7U3A - chains A and B; structure by X-ray diffraction, 3.34 A resolution.

== Chain A (and B) ==
Molecule: Glycogen debranching enzyme GlgX
Source organism: Streptomyces venezuelae
Notes: chain B of this document is another copy of the same molecule, construct and numbering; everything in this record applies to it too
UniProtKB: A0A5P2ALW6 (A0A5P2ALW6_STRVZ); residue numbers follow UniProt; this construct covers 1-706
Chain sequence (709 residues; numbered -2 to 706; the number before each row is that of its first residue; numbers below 1 keep their minus sign (Gly-2 is residue -2)):
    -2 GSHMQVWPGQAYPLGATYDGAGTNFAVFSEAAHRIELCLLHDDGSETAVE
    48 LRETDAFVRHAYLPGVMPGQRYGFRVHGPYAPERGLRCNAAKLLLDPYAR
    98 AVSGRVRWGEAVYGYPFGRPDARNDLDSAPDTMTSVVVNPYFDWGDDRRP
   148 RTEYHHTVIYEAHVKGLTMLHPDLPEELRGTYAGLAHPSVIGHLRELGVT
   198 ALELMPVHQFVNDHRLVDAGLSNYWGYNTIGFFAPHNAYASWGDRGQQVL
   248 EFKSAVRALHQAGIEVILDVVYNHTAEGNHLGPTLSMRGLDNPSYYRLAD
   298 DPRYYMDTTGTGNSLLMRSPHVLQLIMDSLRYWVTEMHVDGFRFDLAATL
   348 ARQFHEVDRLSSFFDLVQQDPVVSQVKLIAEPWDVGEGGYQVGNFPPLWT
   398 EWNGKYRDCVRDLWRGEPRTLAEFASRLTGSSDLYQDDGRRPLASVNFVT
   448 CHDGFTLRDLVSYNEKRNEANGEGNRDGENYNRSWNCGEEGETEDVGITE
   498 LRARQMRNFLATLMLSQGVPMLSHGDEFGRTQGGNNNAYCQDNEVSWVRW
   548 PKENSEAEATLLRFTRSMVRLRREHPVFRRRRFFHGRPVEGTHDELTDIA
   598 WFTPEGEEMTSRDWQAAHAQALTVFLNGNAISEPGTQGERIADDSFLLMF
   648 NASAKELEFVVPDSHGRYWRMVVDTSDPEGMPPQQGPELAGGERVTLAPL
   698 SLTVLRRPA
Disordered / not traced: -2 to 0, 550-552, 587-592, 661-663, 706 (chain B: -2 to 0, 549-552, 587-592, 660-661, 706)
Sequence notes: expression tag (-2 to 0); conflict Val103 (Ile in A0A5P2ALW6), Arg192 (Lys in A0A5P2ALW6), Ala296 (Ser in A0A5P2ALW6), Asp297 (Asn in A0A5P2ALW6), Met303 (Thr in A0A5P2ALW6), Gln682 (Glu in A0A5P2ALW6)
Small-molecule neighbours:
  - c-di-GMP (C2E; 9,9'-[(2R,3R,3aS,5S,7aR,9R,10R,10aS,12S,14aR)-3,5,10,12-tetrahydroxy-5,12-dioxidooctahydro-2H,7H-difuro[3,2-d:3',2'-j][1,3,7,9,2,8]tetraoxadiphosphacyclododecine-2,9-diyl]bis(2-amino-1,9-dihydro-6H-purin-6-one)), molecule 1: His30, Arg31, Glu47, Arg49, Glu50, Thr51, Asp52, Ala53, Arg56
  - c-di-GMP (C2E), molecule 2: Gln433, Gly436, Arg437, Arg438, Arg579, Phe580, His582, Ser629
What the authors report for this chain:
  - catalytic residues: Asp342, Glu378
  - catalytic residues: Asp450 (by similarity / conservation)
  - mutagenesis - D342A, D342A/E378A, E378A: decreased catalytic activity on c-di-GMP
  - binding site for c-di-GMP: Arg31 to Thr51, Arg56, Gln433, Gly436, Arg438, Arg579, Ser629
  - mutagenesis - E47A/R49A, R438A/R579A: decreased binding to c-di-GMP
  - conformationally variable residues (loop rearrangement): Phe341 to Asp355, Ala377 to Trp396, Tyr432 to Ser442, Arg579 to Leu593
  - mutagenesis - D342A, D342A/E378A, E378A: abolished catalytic activity

== How chain A and chain B interact ==
Pairs across the interface (68; chain A residue first):
  Trp4(A) with Thr633(B); Gln634(B)
  Pro5(A) with Arg578(B); Gly632(B); Thr633(B); Gly635(B)
  Tyr9(A) with Gln366(B); Pro368(B); Gln372(B)
  Arg49(A) with Arg579(B)
  Glu50(A) with Arg438(B), salt bridge; Arg578(B), salt bridge; Arg579(B), salt bridge; Pro631(B)
  Thr51(A) with Arg438(B), hydrogen bond (backbone-side chain)
  Asp52(A) with Arg438(B), salt bridge
  Ala53(A) with Pro394(B), hydrophobic; Leu395(B); Gly436(B)
  Phe54(A) with Asp435(B); Gly436(B)
  Arg315(A) with Asp362(B)
  Pro317(A) with Asp362(B); Gln365(B)
  His318(A) with Gln365(B)
  Leu320(A) with Asp362(B)
  Gln321(A) with Gln365(B); Gln366(B)
  Met324(A) with Gln366(B)
  Asp325(A) with Gln366(B)
  Arg328(A) with Gln366(B), hydrogen bond; Pro368(B)
  Ser359(A) with Ser359(B), hydrogen bond
  Asp362(A) with Arg315(B); Pro317(B); Leu320(B); Ser359(B)
  Leu363(A) with Leu363(B), hydrophobic; Gln366(B)
  Gln365(A) with Pro317(B); His318(B); Gln321(B)
  Gln366(A) with Tyr9(B); Gln321(B); Met324(B); Asp325(B); Arg328(B), hydrogen bond; Leu363(B); Gln366(B)
  Asp367(A) with Asp367(B)
  Pro368(A) with Tyr9(B); Arg328(B)
  Gln372(A) with Tyr9(B)
  Pro394(A) with Ala53(B), hydrophobic; Phe54(B), hydrophobic
  Asp435(A) with Phe54(B)
  Arg438(A) with Glu50(B), salt bridge; Asp52(B), salt bridge
  Arg578(A) with Pro5(B); Glu50(B), salt bridge
  Arg579(A) with Arg49(B); Glu50(B), salt bridge
  Ser629(A) with Arg49(B)
  Pro631(A) with Glu50(B)
  Gly632(A) with Pro5(B)
  Thr633(A) with Trp4(B); Pro5(B)
  Gln634(A) with Trp4(B), hydrogen bond (backbone-side chain)
Interface residues without a listed pair, chain A (42 interface residues in all): Val3, Gln350, Leu357, Ser371, Leu395, Gly436, Gly635
Interface residues without a listed pair, chain B (41 interface residues in all): Val3, Thr51, Gln350, Leu357, Ser371
From the paper, about this interface:
  - residue pairs: Asp52(A)-Arg438(B)

== Summary ==
42 residues of chain A and 41 residues of chain B are in contact; the contacts include 5 hydrogen bonds and 8
salt bridges. Among the polar pairs are Glu50(A)-Arg438(B), Glu50(A)-Arg578(B) and Glu50(A)-Arg579(B). The
paper describes a contact between Asp52(A) and Arg438(B). From the paper: catalytic residues Asp342(A),
Glu378(A) and Asp450(A); D342A, D342A/E378A and E378A of chain A reduce catalytic activity on c-di-GMP; 5
substitutions were tested in all.
Both chains are Glycogen debranching enzyme GlgX (Streptomyces venezuelae). Entry 7U3A (Structure of the
Streptomyces venezuelae GlgX-c-di-GMP complex) was determined by X-ray diffraction (same publication as 7U39
and 7U3B).
